9IV1 - chains B and A of the 5 polymer chains in the assembly; structure by electron microscopy, 2.98 A resolution.

# Chain B
Name: Guanine nucleotide-binding protein G(I)/G(S)/G(T) subunit beta-1
From: Homo sapiens
Reference sequence: P62873 (GBB1_HUMAN); residue numbers follow UniProt; this construct covers 2-340
Amino-acid sequence (344 residues; numbered -3 to 340; the number before each row is that of its first residue; numbers below 1 keep their minus sign (Gly-3 is residue -3)):
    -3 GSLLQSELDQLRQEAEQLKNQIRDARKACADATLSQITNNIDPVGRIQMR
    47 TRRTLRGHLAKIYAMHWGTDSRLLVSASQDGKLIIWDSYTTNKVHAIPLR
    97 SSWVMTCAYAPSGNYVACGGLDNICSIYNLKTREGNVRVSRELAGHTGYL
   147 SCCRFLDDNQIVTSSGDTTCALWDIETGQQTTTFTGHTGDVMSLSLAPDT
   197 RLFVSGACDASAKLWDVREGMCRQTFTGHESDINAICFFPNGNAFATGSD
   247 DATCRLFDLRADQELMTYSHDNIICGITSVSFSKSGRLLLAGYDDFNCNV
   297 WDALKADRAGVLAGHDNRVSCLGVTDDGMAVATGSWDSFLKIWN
Disordered / not traced: -3 to 2
Differences from the reference sequence: expression tag (-3 to 1)
Swiss-Prot annotation at these positions:
  - modified residue: Ser2 (N-acetylserine), His266 (Phosphohistidine)
  - natural variant: Leu30 (L30F: In MRD42; uncertain significance), Arg52 (R52G: In MRD42), Gly64 (G64V: In MRD42), Asp76 (D76E: In MRD42; D76G: In MRD42), Gly77 (G77S: In MRD42), Lys78 (K78R: In MRD42), Ile80 (I80N: In MRD42; I80T: In MRD42), His91 (H91R: In MRD42; uncertain significance), Ala92 (A92T: In MRD42), Pro94 (P94S: In MRD42), Leu95 (L95P: In MRD42), Arg96 (R96L: In MRD42), 5 further natural variant entries in UniProt

# Chain A
Name: Guanine nucleotide-binding protein G(s) subunit alpha isoforms short
From: Homo sapiens
Amino-acid sequence (361 residues; row label = number of the first residue in the row; note: 26 numbers in that range are skipped by the numbering (no residue carries them; nothing is unmodelled there)):
     8 MGCTLSAEDKAAVERSKMIEKQLQKDKQVYRATHRLLLLGADNSGKSTIV
    58 K
    75 QMRIYHVNGYSEEECKQYKAVVYSNTIQSIIAIIRAMGRLKIDFGDSARA
   125 DDARQLFVLAGAAEEGFMTAELAGVIKRLWKDSGVQACFNRSREYQLNDS
   175 AAYYLNDLDRIAQPNYIPTQQDVLRTRVKTSGIFETKFQVDKVNFHMFDV
   225 GAQRDERRKWIQCFNDVTAIIFVVD
   260 SSDYNRLQEALNDFKSIWNNRWLRTISVILFLNKQDLLAEKVLAGKSKIE
   310 DYFPEFARYTTPEDATPEPGEDPRVTRAKYFIRDEFLRISTASGDGRHYC
   360 YPHFTCSVDTENARRIFNDCRDIIQRMHLRQYELL
Disordered / not traced: 8-11, 75-204

# Chain B / chain A interface
Contacting residue pairs (52; chain B residue first):
  Gly53(B) with Leu30(A)
  Leu55(B) with Leu30(A); Asp33(A); Lys34(A)
  Ala56(B) with Tyr37(A)
  Lys57(B) with Gln236(A), hydrogen bond (side chain-backbone); Asn239(A)
  Tyr59(B) with Gln236(A), hydrogen bond (side chain-backbone); Cys237(A), hydrogen bond (side chain-backbone)
  Lys78(B) with Leu30(A); Asp33(A), salt bridge
  Ile80(B) with Leu30(A), hydrophobic
  Asn88(B) with Ala19(A); Val20(A); Ser23(A)
  Lys89(B) with Ser23(A), hydrogen bond (backbone-side chain); Ile26(A); Glu27(A), salt bridge
  Val90(B) with Arg22(A), hydrogen bond (backbone-side chain); Ile26(A)
  His91(B) with Arg22(A); Ile26(A)
  Ala92(B) with Ile26(A), hydrophobic
  Trp99(B) with Ile207(A); Phe222(A), hydrophobic; Cys237(A); Phe238(A), hydrophobic
  Leu117(B) with Gly206(A); Ile207(A); Gln227(A), hydrogen bond (backbone-side chain)
  Asp118(B) with Ser205(A)
  Asn119(B) with Gly206(A); Ala226(A); Gln227(A)
  Thr143(B) with Ala226(A)
  Tyr145(B) with Gln227(A), hydrogen bond (backbone-side chain); Lys233(A); Trp234(A)
  Gly162(B) with Arg228(A)
  Thr164(B) with Arg228(A)
  Gly185(B) with Arg228(A)
  Asp186(B) with Arg228(A), salt bridge; Arg232(A)
  Met188(B) with Lys233(A)
  Cys204(B) with Arg232(A); Lys233(A)
  Asp228(B) with Arg232(A), salt bridge; Lys233(A), salt bridge
  Asn230(B) with Lys233(A), hydrogen bond
  Arg314(B) with Trp281(A)
  Trp332(B) with Asn239(A); Trp281(A), hydrophobic
Interface residues without a listed pair, chain B (34 interface residues in all): Gln75, Asp76, Ser98, Met101, Gly144, Asp246
Interface residues without a listed pair, chain A (26 interface residues in all): Glu230

# Summary
Chain B and chain A form an interface of 34 and 26 residues respectively; the contacts include 8 hydrogen
bonds and 5 salt bridges. Polar pairs include Lys78(B)-Asp33(A), Lys89(B)-Glu27(A) and Asp186(B)-Arg228(A).
Here chain B is Guanine nucleotide-binding protein G(I)/G(S)/G(T) subunit beta-1 and chain A is Guanine
nucleotide-binding protein G(s) subunit alpha isoforms short, both from Homo sapiens. Entry 9IV1
(Identification, structure and agonist design of an androgen membrane receptor) was determined by electron
microscopy, deposited together with 8X9S, 8X9T, 8X9U and 9IV2.
